Entry 7TJK (electron microscopy, 2.70 A resolution); this record covers chains C and G of the 9 polymer chains in the assembly.

Chain C:
Protein: Origin recognition complex subunit 3
From: Saccharomyces cerevisiae
UniProt: P54790 (ORC3_YEAST); residues 1-616 here = UniProt positions 1-616
Sequence (616 residues; each row starts with the number of its first residue):
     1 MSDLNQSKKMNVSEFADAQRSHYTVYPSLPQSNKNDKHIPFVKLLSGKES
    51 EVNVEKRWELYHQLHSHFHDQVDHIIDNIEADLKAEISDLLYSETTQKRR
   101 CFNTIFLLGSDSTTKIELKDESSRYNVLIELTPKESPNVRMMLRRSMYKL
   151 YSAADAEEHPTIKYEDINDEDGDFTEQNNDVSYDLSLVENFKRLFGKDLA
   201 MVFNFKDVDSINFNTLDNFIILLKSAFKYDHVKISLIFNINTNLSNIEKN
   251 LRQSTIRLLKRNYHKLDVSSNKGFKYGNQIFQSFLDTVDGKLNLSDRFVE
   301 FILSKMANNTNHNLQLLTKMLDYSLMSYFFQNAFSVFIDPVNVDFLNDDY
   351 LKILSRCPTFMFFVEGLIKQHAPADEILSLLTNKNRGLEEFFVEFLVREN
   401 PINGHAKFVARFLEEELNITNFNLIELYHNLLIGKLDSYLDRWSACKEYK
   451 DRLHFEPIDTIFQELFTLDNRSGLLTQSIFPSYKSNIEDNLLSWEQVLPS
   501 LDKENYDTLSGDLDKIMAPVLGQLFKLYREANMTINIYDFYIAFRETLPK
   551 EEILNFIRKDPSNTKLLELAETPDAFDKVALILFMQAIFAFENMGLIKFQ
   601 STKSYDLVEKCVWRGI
Unresolved in the structure: 1-15, 31-37, 94-99, 159-178, 372-387, 502-509
Swiss-Prot annotation at these positions:
  - modified residue: Ser2 (N-acetylserine)

Chain G:
Molecule: DNA, 84 bp ARS1
Sequence (84 nucleotides; each row starts with the number of its first residue):
     1 ATCTTTACATCTTGTTATTTTACAGATTTTATGTTTAGATCTTTTATGCT
    51 TGCTTTTCAAAAGGCCTGCAGGCAAGTGCACAAA
Unresolved in the structure: 1-20, 62-84

How chain C and chain G interact:
Pairs across the interface (8; chain C residue first):
  Lys134(C) - DA37(G)  salt bridge to the phosphate
  Pro137(C) - DT36(G)  phosphate contact
  Arg140(C) - DT35(G)  salt bridge to the phosphate
  Met141(C) - DT35(G)  phosphate contact
  Met141(C) - DT36(G)  phosphate contact
  Arg144(C) - DT35(G)  salt bridge to the phosphate
  Arg145(C) - DT35(G)  phosphate contact
  Arg145(C) - DT36(G)  salt bridge to the phosphate
Also at the interface, not in a pair above, chain G (4 interface residues in all): DT34

Summary:
Chain C and chain G form an interface of 6 and 4 residues respectively; the contacts include 4 salt bridges.
Among the polar pairs are Lys134(C)-DA37(G), Arg140(C)-DT35(G) and Arg144(C)-DT35(G).
Chain C is Origin recognition complex subunit 3 (Saccharomyces cerevisiae) and chain G is DNA, 84 bp ARS1; the
structure, S. cerevisiae ORC bound to 84 bp ARS1 DNA and Cdc6 (state 2) with docked Orc6 ..., was determined
by electron microscopy, deposited together with 7TJF, 7TJH, 7TJI and 7TJJ.
